PDB entry 6GEG | X-ray diffraction, 2.23 A resolution | chains A and L

[Chain A]
Name: Transcriptional enhancer factor TEF-3
Organism: Homo sapiens
Notes: fragment: C-terminal domain, YAP binding domain
Reference sequence: Q15561 (TEAD4_HUMAN); residues 216-434 here = UniProt positions 216-434
Amino-acid sequence (219 residues; numbered 216 to 434; the number before each row is that of its first residue):
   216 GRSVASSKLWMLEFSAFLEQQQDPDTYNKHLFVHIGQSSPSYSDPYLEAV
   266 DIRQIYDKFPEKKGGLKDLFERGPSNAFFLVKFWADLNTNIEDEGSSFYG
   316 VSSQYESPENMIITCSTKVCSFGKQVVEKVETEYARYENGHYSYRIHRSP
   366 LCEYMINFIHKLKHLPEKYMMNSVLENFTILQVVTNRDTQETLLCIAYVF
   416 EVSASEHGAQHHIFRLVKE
Unresolved in the structure: 216, 252-261, 306-309
Sequence notes: engineered mutation F429 (Tyr in Q15561)
UniProt features mapped onto this chain:
  - mutagenesis: D266 (D266A: Reduced transforming ability), K297 (K297A: Important loss of interaction with YAP1 and complete loss of transforming ability), W299 (W299A: Important loss of interaction with YAP1 and complete loss of transforming ability), F337 (F337A: Reduced interaction with YAP1), F373 (F373A: Reduced transforming ability), L380 (L380A: Reduced transforming ability), E391 (E391A: Reduced transforming ability), F393 (F393A: Reduced transforming ability), H427 (H427A: Reduced transforming ability)
Covalently attached groups: myristic acid (MYR) linked to C367
From the paper describing this entry:
  - conformationally variable residues (side-chain flip): H427
  - mutagenesis - E263A (0.12 kcal/mol): unchanged binding to Ser94AlaYAP

[Chain L]
Name: Transcriptional coactivator YAP1
Reference sequence: P46937 (YAP1_HUMAN); numbering as in UniProt (aligned over 60-99)
Amino-acid sequence (41 residues; row label = number of the first residue in the row):
    59 XDSETDLEALFNAVMNPKTANVPQTVPMRLRKLPDAFFKPP
Sequence notes: expression tag (59); engineered mutation A94 (Ser in P46937)
Modified positions: ACE (acetyl group) at position 59
UniProt features mapped onto this chain:
  - modified residue: S61 (Phosphoserine), T63 (Phosphothreonine), K90 (N6-lactoyllysine)
  - mutagenesis: S61 (S61A: In YAP-4SA; prevents phosphorylation by LATS1 and LATS2, promoting retention in the nucleus; when associated with A-109; A-127 and A-164. Prevents phosphorylation by PRPK4 ...), V80 (V80A: No change in interaction with TEAD4. Reduced interaction with TEAD4 and transforming ability; when associated with A-84 and A-85), V84 (V84A: Reduced interaction with TEAD4 and transforming ability; when associated with A-80 and A-85), P85 (P85A: Reduced interaction with TEAD4 and transforming ability; when associated with A-80 and A-84), M86 (M86A: Complete loss of interaction with TEAD1), R89 (R89A: Complete loss of interaction with TEAD1), K90 (K90R: Nearly abolished lactylation), L91 (L91A: Complete loss of interaction with TEAD1), F95 (F95A: Complete loss of interaction with TEAD1), F96 (F96A: Loss of interaction with TEAD1)

[Interface between chain A and chain L]
Residue-residue contacts - 55 pairs, chain A then chain L:
  E263(A) with P92(L); A94(L)
  A264(A) with P92(L)
  V265(A) with L91(L), hydrophobic; P92(L)
  Q269(A) with R89(L), hydrogen bond (backbone-side chain); K90(L), hydrogen bond (side chain-backbone)
  D272(A) with R89(L), salt bridge
  K273(A) with M86(L); R89(L)
  L295(A) with F95(L), hydrophobic
  K297(A) with F95(L), hydrogen bond (side chain-backbone)
  W299(A) with A94(L); F95(L); K97(L); P98(L)
  S336(A) with E62(L); L68(L)
  F337(A) with E62(L); L68(L), hydrophobic; V80(L), hydrophobic; P81(L)
  K339(A) with E62(L); T63(L)
  Q340(A) with T63(L)
  V341(A) with T63(L)
  Y369(A) with L65(L)
  N372(A) with L65(L)
  F373(A) with L65(L), hydrophobic; L68(L), hydrophobic; F69(L), hydrophobic
  K376(A) with L65(L); E66(L), salt bridge; F69(L)
  L377(A) with F69(L)
  L380(A) with F69(L), hydrophobic; M73(L), hydrophobic
  P381(A) with M73(L)
  M385(A) with V72(L); M73(L), hydrophobic
  S388(A) with V72(L)
  V389(A) with F69(L), hydrophobic; V72(L), hydrophobic
  E391(A) with P85(L); M86(L), hydrogen bond (side chain-backbone); R87(L), salt bridge
  N392(A) with T83(L), hydrogen bond
  V414(A) with F95(L), hydrophobic
  E416(A) with R87(L), salt bridge
  Q425(A) with P98(L); P99(L), hydrogen bond (side chain-backbone)
  H426(A) with P99(L)
  H427(A) with A94(L)
  F429(A) with A94(L); F95(L)
Also at the interface, not in a pair above, chain A (33 interface residues in all): I270
Also at the interface, not in a pair above, chain L (25 interface residues in all): V84, F96
The authors on this interface:
  - interface residues, chain A: F429(A)

[Overview]
The interface between chain A and chain L involves 33 residues on one side and 25 on the other; the contacts
include 6 hydrogen bonds and 4 salt bridges. Among the polar pairs are D272(A)-R89(L), K376(A)-E66(L) and
E391(A)-R87(L). From the paper: E263A of chain A leaves binding to Ser94AlaYAP unchanged; the interface
residue F429(A).
Chain A is Transcriptional enhancer factor TEF-3 (Homo sapiens) and chain L is Transcriptional coactivator
YAP1; the structure, TEAD4 (216-434);y429f complexed with yap peptide (60-100); S94A and myristoate
(covalently bound) at 2.23A (P41212 crystal ..., was determined by X-ray diffraction (same publication as
6GE3, 6GE4, 6GE5, 6GE6, 6GEC, 6GEE, 6GEI and 6GEK).
